PDB entry 9GUQ | electron microscopy, 3.10 A resolution | chains A and M of the 24 polymer chains in the assembly

[Chain A]
Molecule: 16S ribosomal RNA
Source organism: Escherichia coli K-12
Sequence (1541 nucleotides; numbered 1 to 1541; the number before each row is that of its first residue):
     1 AAAUUGAAGA GUUUGAUCAU GGCUCAGAUU GAACGCUGGC GGCAGGCCUA ACACAUGCAA
    61 GUCGAACGGU AACAGGAAGA AGCUUGCUUC UUUGCUGACG AGUGGCGGAC GGGUGAGUAA
   121 UGUCUGGGAA ACUGCCUGAU GGAGGGGGAU AACUACUGGA AACGGUAGCU AAUACCGCAU
   181 AACGUCGCAA GACCAAAGAG GGGUACCUUC GGGCCUCUUG CCAUCGGAUG UGCCCAGAUG
   241 GGAUUAGCUA GUAGGUGGGG UAACGGCUCA CCUAGGCGAC GAUCCCUAGC UGGUCUGAGA
   301 GGAUGACCAG CCACACUGGA ACUGAGACAC GGUCCAGACU CCUACGGGAG GCAGCAGUGG
   361 GGAAUAUUGC ACAAUGGGCG CAAGCCUGAU GCAGCCAUGC CGCGUGUAUG AAGAAGGCCU
   421 UCGGGUUGUA AAGUACUUUC AGCGGGGAGG AAGGGAGUAA AGUUAAUACC UUUGCUCAUU
   481 GACGUUACCC GCAGAAGAAG CACCGGCUAA CUCCGUGCCA GCAGCCXCGG UAAUACGGAG
   541 GGUGCAAGCG UUAAUCGGAA UUACUGGGCG UAAAGCGCAC GCAGGCGGUU UGUUAAGUCA
   601 GAUGUGAAAU CCCCGGGCUC AACCUGGGAA CUGCAUCUGA UACUGGCAAG CUUGAGUCUC
   661 GUAGAGGGGG GUAGAAUUCC AGGUGUAGCG GUGAAAUGCG UAGAGAUCUG GAGGAAUACC
   721 GGUGGCGAAG GCGGCCCCCU GGACGAAGAC UGACGCUCAG GUGCGAAAGC GUGGGGAGCA
   781 AACAGGAUUA GAUACCCUGG UAGUCCACGC CGUAAACGAU GUCGACUUGG AGGUUGUGCC
   841 CUUGAGGCGU GGCUUCCGGA GCUAACGCGU UAAGUCGACC GCCUGGGGAG UACGGCCGCA
   901 AGGUUAAAAC UCAAAUGAAU UGACGGGGGC CCGCACAAGC GGUGGAGCAU GUGGUUUAAU
   961 UCGAUGXAAC GCGAAGAACC UUACCUGGUC UUGACAUCCA CGGAAGUUUU CAGAGAUGAG
  1021 AAUGUGCCUU CGGGAACCGU GAGACAGGUG CUGCAUGGCU GUCGUCAGCU CGUGUUGUGA
  1081 AAUGUUGGGU UAAGUCCCGC AACGAGCGCA ACCCUUAUCC UUUGUUGCCA GCGGUCCGGC
  1141 CGGGAACUCA AAGGAGACUG CCAGUGAUAA ACUGGAGGAA GGUGGGGAUG ACGUCAAGUC
  1201 AUCAUGGCCC UUACGACCAG GGCUACACAC GUGCUACAAU GGCGCAUACA AAGAGAAGCG
  1261 ACCUCGCGAG AGCAAGCGGA CCUCAUAAAG UGCGUCGUAG UCCGGAUUGG AGUCUGCAAC
  1321 UCGACUCCAU GAAGUCGGAA UCGCUAGUAA UCGUGGAUCA GAAUGCCACG GUGAAUACGU
  1381 UCCCGGGCCU UGUACACACC GCCCGUXACA CCAUGGGAGU GGGUUGCAAA AGAAGUAGGU
  1441 AGCUUAACCU UCGGGAGGGC GCUUACCACU UUGUGAUUCA UGACUGGGGU GAAGUCGUAA
  1501 CAAGGUAACC GUAGGGGAAC CUGCGGUUGG AUCACCUCCU U
Unresolved in the structure: 1492-1493
Modified positions: PSU (pseudouridine-5'-monophosphate) at position 516, G7M (N7-methyl-guanosine-5'-monophosphate) at position 527, 2MG (2N-methylguanosine-5'-monophosphate) at position 966, 5MC (5-methylcytidine-5'-monophosphate) at position 967, 2MG (2N-methylguanosine-5'-monophosphate) at position 1207, 4OC (4n,o2'-methylcytidine-5'-monophosphate) at position 1402, 5MC (5-methylcytidine-5'-monophosphate) at position 1407, UR3 (3-methyluridine-5'-monophoshate) at position 1498, 2MG (2N-methylguanosine-5'-monophosphate) at position 1516, MA6 (6N-dimethyladenosine-5'-monophoshate) at position 1518, MA6 (6N-dimethyladenosine-5'-monophoshate) at position 1519
Bound ions: Mg2+ site 1 near G21 (its only coordinating residue here); Mg2+ site 2: C48, G115; Mg2+ site 3 near A53 (its only coordinating residue here); Mg2+ site 4: A59, U387; Mg2+ site 5: U62, G105; Mg2+ site 6 near G100 (its only coordinating residue here); Mg2+ site 7: A109, G331; Mg2+ site 8 near G111 (its only coordinating residue here); Mg2+ site 9: A116, G117, G289; Mg2+ site 10 near G145 (its only coordinating residue here); Mg2+ site 11: A174, C175; Mg2+ site 12: U180, A195; 66 more Mg2+ sites not listed

[Chain M]
Name: 30S ribosomal protein S12
Source organism: Escherichia coli K-12
UniProtKB: P0A7S3 (RS12_ECOLI); residues 1-124 here = UniProt positions 1-124
Sequence (124 residues; each row starts with the number of its first residue):
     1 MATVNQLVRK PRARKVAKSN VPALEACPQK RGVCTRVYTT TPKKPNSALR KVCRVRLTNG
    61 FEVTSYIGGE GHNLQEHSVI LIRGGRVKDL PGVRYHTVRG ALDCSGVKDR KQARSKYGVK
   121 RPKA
Unresolved in the structure: 1, 124
Covalent attachments: covalent link Asn46-Asp89
Modified positions: Asp89 ((3R)-3-(methylsulfanyl)-L-aspartic acid; D2T)
Swiss-Prot annotation at these positions:
  - modified residue: Lys108 (N6-acetyllysine)
  - natural variant: Lys43 (K43R: Confers streptomycin resistance but not hyperaccurate translation)
  - mutagenesis: Leu57 (L57H: Protein is not incorporated into ribosomes), Lys88 (K88Q: Confers low-level resistance to streptomycin and a 15% decrease in the translational elongation rate)

[Chain A / chain M interface]
Pairs across the interface (103):
  A32(A) - Pro28(M)  base contact
  A33(A) - Gln29(M)  hydrogen bond to the sugar
  C34(A) - Gln29(M)  sugar contact
  C34(A) - Val98(M)  sugar contact
  G35(A) - Gly100(M)  sugar contact
  G35(A) - Ser115(M)  hydrogen bond to the base
  G35(A) - Gly118(M)  sugar contact
  C36(A) - Arg114(M)  hydrogen bond to the sugar
  C36(A) - Ser115(M)  sugar contact
  C36(A) - Val119(M)  sugar contact
  C36(A) - Lys120(M)  salt bridge to the phosphate
  C36(A) - Arg121(M)  phosphate contact
  U37(A) - Lys120(M)  phosphate contact
  U37(A) - Arg121(M)  hydrogen bond to the phosphate
  G302(A) - Arg14(M)  salt bridge to the phosphate
  A303(A) - Arg14(M)  salt bridge to the phosphate
  G362(A) - Lys30(M)  phosphate contact
  G362(A) - Arg31(M)  salt bridge to the phosphate
  G362(A) - Thr58(M)  phosphate contact
  A363(A) - Cys27(M)  hydrogen bond to the base
  A363(A) - Pro28(M)  base contact
  A363(A) - Gln29(M)  base contact
  A363(A) - Lys30(M)  salt bridge to the phosphate
  A363(A) - Arg31(M)  salt bridge to the phosphate
  A363(A) - Thr58(M)  phosphate contact
  A363(A) - Leu81(M)  sugar contact
  G500(A) - Arg121(M)  salt bridge to the phosphate
  C501(A) - Arg114(M)  salt bridge to the phosphate
  C501(A) - Ser115(M)  phosphate contact
  C501(A) - Arg121(M)  phosphate contact
  A502(A) - Ala113(M)  phosphate contact
  A502(A) - Arg114(M)  hydrogen bond to the phosphate
  A502(A) - Ser115(M)  hydrogen bond to the phosphate
  C503(A) - Ala113(M)  phosphate contact
  C503(A) - Lys116(M)  salt bridge to the phosphate
  C518(A) - Ser47(M)  hydrogen bond to the base
  C519(A) - Ser47(M)  phosphate contact
  A520(A) - Ala48(M)  phosphate contact
  A520(A) - Leu49(M)  hydrogen bond to the phosphate
  A520(A) - Lys51(M)  salt bridge to the phosphate
  A520(A) - Glu70(M)  hydrogen bond to the sugar
  G521(A) - Arg50(M)  hydrogen bond to the base
  G521(A) - Lys51(M)  salt bridge to the phosphate
  G521(A) - Gly69(M)  phosphate contact
  G521(A) - Glu70(M)  phosphate contact
  G521(A) - Gly71(M)  phosphate contact
  C522(A) - Arg50(M)  base contact
  C522(A) - Tyr66(M)  hydrogen bond to the phosphate
  C522(A) - Gly68(M)  phosphate contact
  C522(A) - Gly69(M)  hydrogen bond to the phosphate
  C522(A) - Tyr117(M)  phosphate contact
  A523(A) - Val87(M)  hydrogen bond to the base
  A523(A) - Asp89(M)  base contact
  C525(A) - Arg86(M)  salt bridge to the phosphate
  C525(A) - Lys88(M)  salt bridge to the phosphate
  C526(A) - Lys88(M)  salt bridge to the phosphate
  G7M_527(A) - Asn46(M)  base contact
  G7M_527(A) - Asp89(M)  base contact
  C528(A) - Asn46(M)  hydrogen bond to the base
  G529(A) - Asn46(M)  base contact
  G529(A) - Ser47(M)  hydrogen bond to the base
  G537(A) - Arg110(M)  salt bridge to the phosphate
  G538(A) - Arg110(M)  salt bridge to the phosphate
  G538(A) - Lys111(M)  hydrogen bond to the phosphate
  G538(A) - Gln112(M)  hydrogen bond to the phosphate
  A539(A) - Lys111(M)  phosphate contact
  A539(A) - Gln112(M)  phosphate contact
  G550(A) - Lys116(M)  sugar contact
  U551(A) - Arg83(M)  hydrogen bond to the sugar
  U551(A) - Lys116(M)  sugar contact
  U552(A) - Pro28(M)  hydrogen bond to the sugar
  U552(A) - Arg83(M)  sugar contact
  U552(A) - Gly84(M)  hydrogen bond to the sugar
  A553(A) - Val21(M)  phosphate contact
  A553(A) - Ala26(M)  sugar contact
  A553(A) - Cys27(M)  sugar contact
  A553(A) - Pro28(M)  sugar contact
  A554(A) - Ser19(M)  hydrogen bond to the phosphate
  U561(A) - Lys15(M)  hydrogen bond to the base
  U562(A) - Arg12(M)  sugar contact
  U562(A) - Ala13(M)  hydrogen bond to the base
  U562(A) - Arg14(M)  hydrogen bond to the base
  U562(A) - Lys15(M)  base contact
  A563(A) - Arg12(M)  base contact
  C564(A) - Leu7(M)  sugar contact
  C564(A) - Arg12(M)  salt bridge to the phosphate
  G567(A) - Arg12(M)  hydrogen bond to the base
  G568(A) - Ala2(M)  base contact
  G585(A) - Asn5(M)  sugar contact
  C879(A) - Thr3(M)  phosphate contact
  C879(A) - Asn5(M)  hydrogen bond to the phosphate
  C880(A) - Asn5(M)  hydrogen bond to the phosphate
  C880(A) - Gln6(M)  base contact
  C880(A) - Arg9(M)  salt bridge to the phosphate
  G881(A) - Gln6(M)  hydrogen bond to the phosphate
  G881(A) - Arg9(M)  salt bridge to the phosphate
  C882(A) - Ala2(M)  base contact
  U884(A) - Arg12(M)  base contact
  U884(A) - Lys15(M)  sugar contact
  A909(A) - Lys18(M)  salt bridge to the phosphate
  C910(A) - Lys18(M)  salt bridge to the phosphate
  U911(A) - Pro91(M)  phosphate contact
  C912(A) - Lys43(M)  salt bridge to the phosphate
Interface residues without a listed pair, chain A (51 interface residues in all): C883, A913
Interface residues without a listed pair, chain M (59 interface residues in all): Lys10, Leu24, Pro45, Gly85, Arg94

[Overview]
Chain A and chain M form an interface of 51 and 59 residues respectively, with 29 hydrogen bonds and 22 salt
bridges. Polar pairs include G35(A)-Ser115(M), A363(A)-Cys27(M) and C518(A)-Ser47(M). C48(A) and G115(A)
coordinate Mg2+ site 2. UniProt lists 2 mutagenesis sites on chain M.
Here chain A is 16S ribosomal RNA and chain M is 30S ribosomal protein S12, both from Escherichia coli K-12.
Entry 9GUQ (30S PIC (Pre-Initiation complex)) was determined by electron microscopy (same publication as 9GUP,
9GUR, 9GUS, 9GUT, 9GUU, 9GUV, 9GUW and 9GUX).
